5WRK - chains A and P; structure by X-ray diffraction, 2.62 A resolution.

Chain A:
Molecule: AP-2 complex subunit mu
From: Rattus norvegicus
UniProt: P84092 (AP2M1_RAT); numbering as in UniProt; present here: 158-223, 261-435
Chain sequence (278 residues; each row starts with the number of its first residue; X marks 37 residues of unknown identity (built as UNK)):
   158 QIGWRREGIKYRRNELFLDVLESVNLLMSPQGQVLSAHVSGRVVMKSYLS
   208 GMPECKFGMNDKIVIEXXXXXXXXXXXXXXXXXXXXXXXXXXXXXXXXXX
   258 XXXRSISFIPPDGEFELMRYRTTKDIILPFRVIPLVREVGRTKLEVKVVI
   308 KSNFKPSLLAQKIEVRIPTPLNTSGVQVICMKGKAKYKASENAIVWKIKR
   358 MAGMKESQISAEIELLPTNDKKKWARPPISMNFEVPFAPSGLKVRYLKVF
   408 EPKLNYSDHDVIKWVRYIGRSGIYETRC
Disordered / not traced: 158, 224-226, 232-260
Bound ions: Ni2+ near His416 (its only coordinating residue here)
Curated features (UniProtKB/Swiss-Prot):
  - mutagenesis: Asp176 (D176A: Abolishes interaction with TTGN1 and EGFR), Trp421 (W421A: Abolishes interaction with TTGN1 and EGFR)
  - binding site (a 1,2-diacyl-sn-glycero-3-phospho-(1D-myo-inositol-3,4,5-trisphosphate)): Lys341, Lys345, Lys354
From the paper describing this entry:
  - conformationally variable residues (order/disorder transition): Lys219 to UNK_260

Chain P:
Molecule: Insulin receptor substrate 1
UniProt: P35570 (IRS1_RAT); residues 1-8 here correspond to UniProt positions 607-614 (UniProt number = residue number + 606)
Chain sequence (8 residues; each row starts with the number of its first residue):
     1 GYMPMSPG
Disordered / not traced: 7-8
Curated features (UniProtKB/Swiss-Prot):
  - motif: Tyr2 to Met5 (YXXM motif 3)
  - modified residue: Tyr2 (Phosphotyrosine), Ser6 (Phosphoserine)
From the paper describing this entry:
  - post-translational modification sites: Tyr2 (citing earlier work)

Interface between chain A and chain P:
Residue-residue contacts (18):
  Phe174(A) - Tyr2(P)  hydrophobic
  Leu175(A) - Tyr2(P)
  Leu175(A) - Met5(P)  hydrophobic
  Asp176(A) - Tyr2(P)  hydrogen bond
  Lys203(A) - Tyr2(P)  hydrogen bond
  Leu404(A) - Met5(P)
  Lys420(A) - Pro4(P)
  Lys420(A) - Met5(P)  hydrogen bond (backbone-backbone)
  Trp421(A) - Tyr2(P)  hydrophobic
  Trp421(A) - Met3(P)
  Trp421(A) - Pro4(P)
  Trp421(A) - Met5(P)
  Val422(A) - Gly1(P)
  Val422(A) - Tyr2(P)
  Val422(A) - Met3(P)  hydrogen bond (backbone-backbone)
  Val422(A) - Met5(P)  hydrophobic
  Arg423(A) - Gly1(P)
  Arg423(A) - Tyr2(P)  hydrogen bond
Interface residues without a listed pair, chain A (12 interface residues in all): Leu173, Val401, Tyr403

Overview:
12 residues of chain A and 5 residues of chain P are in contact; the contacts include 5 hydrogen bonds. Among
the polar pairs are Asp176(A)-Tyr2(P), Lys203(A)-Tyr2(P) and Arg423(A)-Tyr2(P). Curated annotation (UniProt)
lists 2 mutagenesis sites and 3 residues binding
1,2-diacyl-sn-glycero-3-phospho-(1D-myo-inositol-3,4,5-trisphosphate) on chain A. From the paper: a
modification site at Tyr2(P); conformational variability at Lys219(A).
Chain A is AP-2 complex subunit mu (Rattus norvegicus) and chain P is Insulin receptor substrate 1; the
structure, Mu2 subunit of the clathrin adaptor complex AP2 in complex with IRS-1 Y608 peptide, was determined
by X-ray diffraction (same publication as 5WRL and 5WRM).
